8SIL - chain A; structure by X-ray diffraction, 1.70 A resolution.

Chain A:
Protein: Lysozyme C
From: Gallus gallus
Notes: EC 3.2.1.17; fragment: lyzozyme
UniProt: P00698 (LYSC_CHICK); residues 1-129 here correspond to UniProt positions 19-147 (UniProt number = residue number + 18)
Chain sequence (129 residues; each row starts with the number of its first residue):
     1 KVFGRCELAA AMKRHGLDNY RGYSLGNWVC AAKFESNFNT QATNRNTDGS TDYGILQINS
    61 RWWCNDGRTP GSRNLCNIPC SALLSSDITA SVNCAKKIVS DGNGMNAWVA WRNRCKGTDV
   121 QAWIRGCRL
UniProt features mapped onto this chain:
  - active site: Glu35, Asp52
  - binding site (substrate): Asp101
Disulfides: Cys6-Cys127, Cys30-Cys115, Cys64-Cys80, Cys76-Cys94

Summary:
From UniProt: active-site residues Glu35 and Asp52 and substrate-binding residue Asp101.
Chain A is Lysozyme C (Gallus gallus); the structure, Lysozyme crystallized in cyclic olefin copolymer-based
microfluidic chips, was determined by X-ray diffraction (same publication as 8SCY and 8FZW).
